7BG7 - chains 1 and B of the 5 polymer chains in the assembly; structure by electron microscopy, 2.40 A resolution.

== Chain 1 ==
Protein: Genome polyprotein
Organism: Human rhinovirus 14
Notes: EC 3.4.22.29, 3.6.1.15, 3.4.22.28, 2.7.7.48
UniProtKB: P03303 (POLG_HRV14); residues -3 to 289 here correspond to UniProt positions 564-856 (UniProt number = residue number + 567)
Amino-acid sequence (293 residues; each row starts with the number of its first residue; numbers below 1 keep their minus sign (Ala-3 is residue -3)):
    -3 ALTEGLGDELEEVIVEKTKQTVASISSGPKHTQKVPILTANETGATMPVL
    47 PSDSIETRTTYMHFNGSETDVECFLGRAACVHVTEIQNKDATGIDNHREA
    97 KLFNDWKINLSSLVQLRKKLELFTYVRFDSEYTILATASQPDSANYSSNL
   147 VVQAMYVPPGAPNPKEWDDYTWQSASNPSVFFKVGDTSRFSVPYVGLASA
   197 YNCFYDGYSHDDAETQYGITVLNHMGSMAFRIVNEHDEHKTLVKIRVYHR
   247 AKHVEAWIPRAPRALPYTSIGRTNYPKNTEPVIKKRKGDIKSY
Not modelled in the structure: -3 to 15
Curated features (UniProtKB/Swiss-Prot):
  - region: Ala-3 to Thr17 (Amphipathic alpha-helix)
  - site: Tyr289 (Cleavage)

== Chain B ==
Protein: Intercellular adhesion molecule 1
Organism: Homo sapiens
UniProtKB: P05362 (ICAM1_HUMAN); residues 1-453 here correspond to UniProt positions 28-480 (UniProt number = residue number + 27)
Amino-acid sequence (453 residues; each row starts with the number of its first residue):
     1 QTSVSPSKVILPRGGSVLVTCSTSCDQPKLLGIETPLPKKELLLPGNNRK
    51 VYELSNVQEDSQPMCYSNCPDGQSTAKTFLTVYWTPERVELAPLPSWQPV
   101 GKNLTLRCQVEGGAPRANLTVVLLRGEKELKREPAVGEPAEVTTTVLVRR
   151 DHHGANFSCRTELDLRPQGLELFENTSAPYQLQTFVLPATPPQLVSPRVL
   201 EVDTQGTVVCSLDGLFPVSEAQVHLALGDQRLNPTVTYGNDSFSAKASVS
   251 VTAEDEGTQRLTCAVILGNQSQETLQTVTIYSFPAPNVILTKPEVSEGTE
   301 VTVKCEAHPRAKVTLNGVPAQPLGPRAQLLLKATPEDNGRSFSCSATLEV
   351 AGQLIHKNQTRELRVLYGPRLDERDCPGNWTWPENSQQTPMCQAWGNPLP
   401 ELKCLKDGTFPLPIGESVTVTRDLEGTYLCRARSTQGEVTRKVTVNVLSP
   451 RYE
Not modelled in the structure: 85-453
Curated features (UniProtKB/Swiss-Prot):
  - motif: Arg125 to Glu127 (Cell attachment site)
  - glycosylation (N-linked (GlcNAc...) asparagine): Asn103, Asn118 (complex), Asn156, Asn175, Asn240, Asn269, Asn358, Asn379
Cystine bridges: Cys21-Cys65, Cys25-Cys69

== Chain 1 / chain B interface ==
Contacting residue pairs (32):
  Asn92(1) - Leu43(B)  hydrogen bond (side chain-backbone)
  Asn92(1) - Leu44(B)
  Asn92(1) - Pro45(B)
  Arg94(1) - Leu43(B)
  Arg94(1) - Leu44(B)  hydrogen bond (side chain-backbone)
  Arg94(1) - Pro45(B)
  Glu95(1) - Leu43(B)
  Lys97(1) - Leu43(B)
  Asn100(1) - Leu43(B)
  Pro155(1) - Lys29(B)
  Gly156(1) - Gln27(B)
  Gly156(1) - Lys29(B)
  Ala157(1) - Gln27(B)
  Ala157(1) - Asn47(B)
  Pro158(1) - Gln27(B)
  Pro158(1) - Asn47(B)
  Asn159(1) - Asn47(B)  hydrogen bond
  Lys161(1) - Pro45(B)
  His206(1) - Ser74(B)
  Asp208(1) - Gln73(B)
  Glu210(1) - Met64(B)
  Glu210(1) - Thr75(B)  hydrogen bond
  Glu210(1) - Lys77(B)  salt bridge
  Gln212(1) - Glu34(B)
  Gln212(1) - Tyr66(B)
  Gln212(1) - Ser67(B)  hydrogen bond (side chain-backbone)
  Thr216(1) - Leu30(B)
  Val217(1) - Lys29(B)
  Val217(1) - Leu30(B)  hydrophobic
  His220(1) - Lys29(B)
  Arg268(1) - Glu34(B)  salt bridge
  Arg268(1) - Tyr66(B)
Other interface residues (no listed pair), chain 1 (24 interface residues in all): Phe99, Lys103, Thr211, Tyr213, Ile215
Other interface residues (no listed pair), chain B (17 interface residues in all): Gly46, Asn68

== In short ==
The interface between chain 1 and chain B involves 24 residues on one side and 17 on the other, with 5
hydrogen bonds and 2 salt bridges. Among the polar pairs are Glu210(1)-Lys77(B), Arg268(1)-Glu34(B) and
Asn92(1)-Leu43(B).
Here chain 1 is Genome polyprotein (Human rhinovirus 14) and chain B is Intercellular adhesion molecule 1
(Homo sapiens). Entry 7BG7 (HRV14 in complex with its receptor ICAM-1) was determined by electron microscopy
together with 7BG6, 7NUL, 7NUM, 7NUN, 7NUO and 7NUQ from the same study.
